Entry 6BBL (X-ray diffraction, 1.68 A resolution); this record covers chains B and D of the 4 polymer chains in the assembly.

# Chain B (and D)
Protein: Nitrogenase molybdenum-iron protein beta chain
Source organism: Azotobacter vinelandii
Notes: EC 1.18.6.1; chain D of this document is another copy of the same molecule, construct and numbering; everything in this record applies to it too
UniProt: P07329 (NIFK_AZOVI); residue numbers follow UniProt; this construct covers 1-523
Sequence (523 residues; numbered 1 to 523; the number before each row is that of its first residue):
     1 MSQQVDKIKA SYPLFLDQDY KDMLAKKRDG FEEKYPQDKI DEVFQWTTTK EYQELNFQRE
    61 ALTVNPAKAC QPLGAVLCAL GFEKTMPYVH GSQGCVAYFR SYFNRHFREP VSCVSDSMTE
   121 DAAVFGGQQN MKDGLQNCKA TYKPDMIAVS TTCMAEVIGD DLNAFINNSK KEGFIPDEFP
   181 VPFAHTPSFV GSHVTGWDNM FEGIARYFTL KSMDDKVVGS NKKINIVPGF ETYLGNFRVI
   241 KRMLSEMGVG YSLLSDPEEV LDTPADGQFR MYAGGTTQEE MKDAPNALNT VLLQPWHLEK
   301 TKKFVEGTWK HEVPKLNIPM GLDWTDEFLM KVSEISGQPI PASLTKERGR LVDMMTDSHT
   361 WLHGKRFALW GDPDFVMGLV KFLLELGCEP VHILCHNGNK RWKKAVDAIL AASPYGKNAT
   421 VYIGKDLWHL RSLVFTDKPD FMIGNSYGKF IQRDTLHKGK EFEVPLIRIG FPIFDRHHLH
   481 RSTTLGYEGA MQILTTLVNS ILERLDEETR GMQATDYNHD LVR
Disordered / not traced: 1
Ion coordination: fe(8)-S(7) cluster, oxidized Fe: C70, C95, C153 (shared with 3 residues of chain A); Fe ion site 1: R108, E109 (shared with D353(D), D357(D) of chain D); Fe ion site 2: D353, D357 (shared with R108(D), E109(D) of chain D)
Ligand contacts: fe(8)-S(7) cluster, oxidized (1CL): C70, P72, S92, G94, C95, Y98, F99, T152, C153, S188
Curated features (UniProtKB/Swiss-Prot):
  - binding site ([8Fe-7S] cluster): C70, C95, C153, S188

# How chain B and chain D interact
Contacting residue pairs (131):
  S11(B) with Y517(D), hydrogen bond (backbone-side chain); N518(D)
  Y12(B) with E508(D), hydrogen bond; T515(D); Y517(D); N518(D)
  F15(B) with Y517(D)
  L16(B) with A514(D); Y517(D)
  K34(B) with Q513(D), hydrogen bond
  Q37(B) with Q513(D), hydrogen bond
  R105(B) with V522(D)
  R108(B) with D357(D); R523(D), hydrogen bond (side chain-backbone)
  E109(B) with D353(D)
  R238(B) with R350(D)
  E259(B) with K346(D), salt bridge; R350(D), salt bridge
  D262(B) with R350(D), salt bridge
  P264(B) with K346(D); G349(D); R350(D)
  A265(B) with G349(D), hydrogen bond (backbone-backbone); V352(D); D353(D)
  K346(B) with E259(D), salt bridge; P264(D)
  G349(B) with P264(D); A265(D), hydrogen bond (backbone-backbone)
  R350(B) with R238(D); E259(D), salt bridge; D262(D), salt bridge; P264(D)
  V352(B) with A265(D)
  D353(B) with E109(D); A265(D)
  M354(B) with H478(D); R481(D)
  D357(B) with R108(D); H477(D); H478(D)
  S358(B) with H477(D), hydrogen bond; H478(D), hydrogen bond
  W361(B) with H477(D)
  S446(B) with L521(D)
  Y447(B) with L521(D), hydrophobic
  K449(B) with D506(D), salt bridge; H519(D); D520(D), hydrogen bond (side chain-backbone)
  F450(B) with H519(D)
  Q452(B) with R510(D)
  R453(B) with R510(D); M512(D); D516(D), salt bridge
  D454(B) with M512(D)
  L456(B) with R510(D)
  H457(B) with M512(D)
  E463(B) with R510(D), salt bridge
  R468(B) with D506(D), salt bridge
  F474(B) with L521(D); V522(D); R523(D), hydrogen bond (backbone-backbone)
  D475(B) with L502(D); D506(D); L521(D), hydrogen bond (backbone-backbone); R523(D)
  R476(B) with N499(D); L502(D); E503(D); D506(D), salt bridge
  H477(B) with D357(D); S358(D), hydrogen bond; W361(D); T495(D); V498(D); N499(D), hydrogen bond (backbone-side chain); L502(D); R523(D), hydrogen bond (side chain-backbone)
  H478(B) with M354(D); D357(D); S358(D), hydrogen bond; L494(D); T495(D)
  L479(B) with N499(D)
  R481(B) with M354(D)
  L494(B) with H478(D)
  T495(B) with H477(D); H478(D)
  V498(B) with H477(D)
  N499(B) with R476(D); H477(D), hydrogen bond (side chain-backbone); L479(D)
  L502(B) with D475(D); R476(D); H477(D)
  E503(B) with R476(D)
  D506(B) with K449(D), salt bridge; R468(D), salt bridge; D475(D); R476(D), salt bridge
  E508(B) with Y12(D), hydrogen bond
  R510(B) with Q452(D); R453(D); L456(D); E463(D)
  M512(B) with R453(D); D454(D); H457(D)
  Q513(B) with K34(D), hydrogen bond; Q37(D), hydrogen bond
  A514(B) with L16(D)
  T515(B) with Y12(D)
  D516(B) with R453(D), salt bridge
  Y517(B) with S11(D), hydrogen bond (side chain-backbone); Y12(D); F15(D)
  N518(B) with S11(D); Y12(D)
  H519(B) with K449(D); F450(D)
  D520(B) with K449(D), hydrogen bond (backbone-side chain)
  L521(B) with S446(D); Y447(D), hydrophobic; F474(D); D475(D)
  V522(B) with R105(D); F474(D)
  R523(B) with R108(D), hydrogen bond (backbone-side chain); F474(D), hydrogen bond (backbone-backbone); D475(D); H477(D), hydrogen bond (backbone-side chain)
Other interface residues (no listed pair), chain B (69 interface residues in all): P13, F44, E258, T263, M491, L505, T509
Other interface residues (no listed pair), chain D (68 interface residues in all): P13, E258, T263, M491, L505, T509

# Overview
69 residues of chain B and 68 residues of chain D are in contact, with 25 hydrogen bonds and 15 salt bridges.
Among the polar pairs are E259(B)-K346(D), E259(B)-R350(D) and D262(B)-R350(D). Ligands of chain B: fe(8)-S(7)
cluster, oxidized.
Chain B and chain D are both Nitrogenase molybdenum-iron protein beta chain (Azotobacter vinelandii); the
structure, Crystal structure of the a-96Gln MoFe protein variant in the presence of the substrate acetylene,
was determined by X-ray diffraction.
